Entry 5D4D (X-ray diffraction, 3.00 A resolution); this record covers chains C and F of the 8 polymer chains in the assembly.

# Chain C
Protein: DNA-directed RNA polymerase subunit beta
Source organism: Thermus thermophilus (strain HB8 / ATCC 27634 / DSM 579)
Notes: EC 2.7.7.6
UniProtKB: Q8RQE9 (RPOB_THET8); residue numbers follow UniProt; this construct covers 1-1119
Chain sequence (1119 residues; numbered 1 to 1119; the number before each row is that of its first residue):
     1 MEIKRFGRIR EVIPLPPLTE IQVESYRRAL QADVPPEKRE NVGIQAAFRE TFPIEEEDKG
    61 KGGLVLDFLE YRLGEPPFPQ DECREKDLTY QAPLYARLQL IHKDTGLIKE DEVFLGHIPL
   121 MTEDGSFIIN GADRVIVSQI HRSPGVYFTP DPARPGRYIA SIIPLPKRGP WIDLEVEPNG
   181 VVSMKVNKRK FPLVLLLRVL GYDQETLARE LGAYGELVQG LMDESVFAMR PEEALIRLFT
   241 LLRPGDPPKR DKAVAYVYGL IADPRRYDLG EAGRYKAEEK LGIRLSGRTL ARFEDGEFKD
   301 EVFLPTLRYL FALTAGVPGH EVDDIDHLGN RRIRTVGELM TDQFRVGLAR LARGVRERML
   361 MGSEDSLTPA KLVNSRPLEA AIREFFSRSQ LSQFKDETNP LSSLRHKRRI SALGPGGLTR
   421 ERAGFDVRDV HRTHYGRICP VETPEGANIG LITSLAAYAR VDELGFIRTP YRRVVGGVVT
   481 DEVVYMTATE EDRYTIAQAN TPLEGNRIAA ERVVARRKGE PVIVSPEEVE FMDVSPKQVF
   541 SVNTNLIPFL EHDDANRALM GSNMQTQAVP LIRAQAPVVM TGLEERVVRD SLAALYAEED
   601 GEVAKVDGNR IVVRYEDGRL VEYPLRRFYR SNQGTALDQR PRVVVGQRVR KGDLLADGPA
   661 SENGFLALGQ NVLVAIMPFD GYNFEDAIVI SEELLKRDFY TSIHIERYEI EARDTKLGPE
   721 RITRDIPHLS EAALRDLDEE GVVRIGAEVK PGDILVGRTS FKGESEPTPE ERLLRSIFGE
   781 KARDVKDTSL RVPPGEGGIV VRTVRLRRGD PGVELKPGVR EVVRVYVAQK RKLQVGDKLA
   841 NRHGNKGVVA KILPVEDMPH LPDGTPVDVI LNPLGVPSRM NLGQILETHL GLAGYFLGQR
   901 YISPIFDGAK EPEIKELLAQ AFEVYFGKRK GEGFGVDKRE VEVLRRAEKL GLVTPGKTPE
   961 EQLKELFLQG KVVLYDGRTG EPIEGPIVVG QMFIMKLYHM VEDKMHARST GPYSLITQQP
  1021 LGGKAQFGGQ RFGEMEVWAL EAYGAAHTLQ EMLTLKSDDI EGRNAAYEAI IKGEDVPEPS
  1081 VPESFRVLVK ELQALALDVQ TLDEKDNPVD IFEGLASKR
Not modelled in the structure: 57-62, 362-365, 1119
Residues lining bound ligands:
  - cytidine-5'-monophosphate / NAD: Asp396, Thr398, Glu445, Gln567, Gln633, Lys838, Lys846, Tyr998, His999, Lys1004
  - CTP (cytidine-5'-triphosphate): Arg557, Glu685, Ser878, Arg879

# Chain F
Protein: RNA polymerase sigma factor SigA
Source organism: Thermus thermophilus (strain HB27 / ATCC BAA-163 / DSM 7039)
UniProtKB: Q72L95 (SIGA_THET2); residue numbers follow UniProt; this construct covers 1-423
Chain sequence (443 residues; row label = number of the first residue in the row; numbers below 1 keep their minus sign (Met-19 is residue -19)):
   -19 MGSSHHHHHH SSGLVPRGSH MKKSKRKNAQ AQEAQETEVL VQEEAEELPE FPEGEPDPDL
    41 EDPDLTLEDD LLDLPEEGEG LDLEEEEEDL PIPKISTSDP VRQYLHEIGQ VPLLTLEEEV
   101 ELARKVEEGM EAIKKLSEIT GLDPDLIREV VRAKILGSAR VRHIPGLKET LDPKTVEEID
   161 QKLKSLPKEH KRYLHIAREG EAARQHLIEA NLRLVVSIAK KYTGRGLSFL DLIQEGNQGL
   221 IRAVEKFEYK RRFKFSTYAT WWIRQAINRA IADQARTIRI PVHMVETINK LSRTARQLQQ
   281 ELGREPTYEE IAEAMGPGWD AKRVEETLKI AQEPVSLETP IGDEKDSFYG DFIPDEHLPS
   341 PVDAATQSLL SEELEKALSK LSEREAMVLK LRKGLIDGRE HTLEEVGAFF GVTRERIRQI
   401 ENKALRKLKY HESRTRKLRD FLD
Not modelled in the structure: -19 to 77
Construct notes: initiating methionine (-19); expression tag (-18 to 0); conflict Thr46 (Ala in Q72L95)
Ion coordination: Mg2+: Ala292, Gly296, Trp299
Swiss-Prot annotation at these positions:
  - DNA-binding region: Leu383 to Asn402 (H-T-H motif)
  - region: Ser78 to Ile113 (Sigma-70 factor domain-1)
  - motif: Asp211 to Gln214 (Interaction with polymerase core subunit RpoC)

# Interface between chain C and chain F
Pairs across the interface (82):
  Phe114(C) with Gln279(F); Gln280(F); Gly283(F); Arg284(F)
  His117(C) with Gly283(F), hydrogen bond (side chain-backbone)
  Arg243(C) with Arg82(F)
  Pro244(C) with Arg82(F), hydrogen bond (backbone-side chain)
  Asp246(C) with Arg82(F), salt bridge
  Arg353(C) with Thr203(F), hydrogen bond
  Glu357(C) with Lys201(F)
  Met361(C) with Lys201(F)
  Ala370(C) with Gln280(F), hydrogen bond (backbone-side chain)
  Val373(C) with Gln280(F)
  Asn374(C) with Arg276(F)
  Ser375(C) with Gln279(F)
  Arg376(C) with Arg276(F); Gln279(F); Glu285(F), salt bridge
  Glu379(C) with Gln279(F); Glu285(F)
  Gln390(C) with Asp323(F)
  Arg420(C) with Glu324(F)
  His728(C) with Asp423(F)
  Thr768(C) with Gln347(F), hydrogen bond
  Pro769(C) with Lys373(F); Gly374(F); Leu375(F)
  Glu770(C) with Leu350(F); Ser351(F), hydrogen bond; Leu354(F)
  Arg772(C) with Lys373(F); Glu380(F), salt bridge
  Leu773(C) with Leu354(F), hydrophobic; Lys373(F); Leu375(F), hydrophobic
  Leu774(C) with Leu350(F), hydrophobic; Leu418(F), hydrophobic; Phe421(F), hydrophobic
  Arg775(C) with Leu422(F)
  Ser776(C) with Lys373(F); Leu405(F); Lys409(F)
  Ile777(C) with Lys409(F); Leu418(F), hydrophobic
  Phe778(C) with Glu412(F); Leu418(F); Arg419(F); Leu422(F), hydrophobic
  Glu780(C) with Leu422(F)
  Arg808(C) with Glu305(F), salt bridge
  Glu814(C) with Pro286(F); Thr287(F); Tyr288(F), hydrogen bond (side chain-backbone)
  Leu815(C) with Tyr288(F), hydrogen bond (backbone-side chain)
  Pro817(C) with Tyr288(F); Glu305(F); Lys309(F); Gln312(F)
  Gly818(C) with Glu305(F), hydrogen bond (backbone-side chain)
  Tyr1013(C) with Pro334(F); Asp335(F), hydrogen bond (backbone-backbone); Pro341(F)
  Leu1015(C) with Ile333(F), hydrophobic; Pro334(F); Asp335(F)
  Gln1018(C) with Asp335(F); Leu338(F)
  Leu1021(C) with Asp331(F); Pro334(F), hydrophobic
  Gln1026(C) with Phe332(F)
  Ile1060(C) with Leu338(F), hydrophobic
  Arg1063(C) with Pro341(F)
  Asn1064(C) with Pro341(F); Ala344(F)
  Tyr1067(C) with Pro341(F); Val342(F); Ala345(F), hydrophobic
  Glu1068(C) with Ser348(F), hydrogen bond; Glu352(F)
  Ile1071(C) with Ala345(F), hydrophobic
  Lys1072(C) with Leu349(F); Glu352(F), salt bridge
Also at the interface, not in a pair above, chain C (53 interface residues in all): Tyr95, Val113, Glu771, Lys816, Val819, Thr1010, Pro1012, Ser1014
Also at the interface, not in a pair above, chain F (55 interface residues in all): Lys200, Arg244, Glu289, Leu308, Pro339, Ser340, Leu358, Leu369, Leu408

# In short
Chain C and chain F form an interface of 53 and 55 residues respectively; the contacts include 11 hydrogen
bonds and 5 salt bridges. Polar pairs include Asp246(C)-Arg82(F), Arg376(C)-Glu285(F) and Arg772(C)-Glu380(F).
Bound to chain C: cytidine-5'-monophosphate / NAD and CTP.
Here chain C is DNA-directed RNA polymerase subunit beta (Thermus thermophilus (strain HB8 / ATCC 27634 / DSM
579)) and chain F is RNA polymerase sigma factor SigA (Thermus thermophilus (strain HB27 / ATCC BAA-163 / DSM
7039)). Entry 5D4D (Crystal structure of Thermus thermophilus product complex for transcription initiation
with NAD and CTP) was determined by X-ray diffraction (same publication as 5D4C and 5D4E).
